Entry 4PHZ (X-ray diffraction, 2.59 A resolution); this record covers chains F and G of the 12 polymer chains in the assembly.

# Chain F
Name: Particulate methane monooxygenase subunit A
Organism: Methylocystis sp. ATCC 49242
Notes: EC 1.14.18.3
Chain sequence (252 residues; numbered 1 to 252; the number before each row is that of its first residue):
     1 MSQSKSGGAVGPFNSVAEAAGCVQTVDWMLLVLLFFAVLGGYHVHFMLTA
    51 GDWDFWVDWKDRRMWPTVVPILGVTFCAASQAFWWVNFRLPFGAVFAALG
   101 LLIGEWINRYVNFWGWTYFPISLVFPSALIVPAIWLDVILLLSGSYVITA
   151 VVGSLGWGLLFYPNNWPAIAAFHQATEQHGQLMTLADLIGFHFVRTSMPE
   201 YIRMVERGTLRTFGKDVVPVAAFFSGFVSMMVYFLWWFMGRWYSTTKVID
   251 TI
Disordered / not traced: 1-8

# Chain G
Name: Particulate methane monooxygenase subunit C
Organism: Methylocystis sp. ATCC 49242
Notes: EC 1.14.18.3
Chain sequence (256 residues; each row starts with the number of its first residue):
     1 MSSTTSAAAGAAAEVESVVDLRGMWIGLVLLNVFYLIVRIYEQVFGWRAG
    51 LDSFAPEFQTYWMSILWTEIPLELVSGLGLAGYLWKTRDRNVDAVTPREE
   101 MRRLVVLVQWLVVYGIAIYWGASFFTEQDGTWHMTVIRDTDFTPSHIIEF
   151 YMSYPIYSVIAVGAFFYAKTRIPYFAHGYSLAFLIVAIGPFMIIPNVGLN
   201 EWGHTFWFMEELFVAPLHWGFVFFGWMALGVFGVVLQILMRIHALVGKEG
   251 VKLLTE
Disordered / not traced: 1-15, 197-225
Ion coordination: Cu ion: Asp129, His133, His146
Small-molecule neighbours:
  - phosphatidylglycerol (PGT; (1S)-2-{[{[(2R)-2,3-dihydroxypropyl]oxy}(hydroxy)phosphoryl]oxy}-1-[(palmitoyloxy)methyl]ethyl stearate), molecule 1: Gly23, Met24, Gly27, Leu30, Leu31, Phe34, Gly79, Leu80, Tyr83, Leu84, Arg102, Val106, Gln109, Trp110, Val113, Ile160, Tyr167, Arg171
  - phosphatidylglycerol (PGT), molecule 2: Glu73, Leu74, Gly77, Leu78, Ala81, Gly82, Trp85, Pro155, Val159, Val162, Phe165, Phe166, Lys169, Ala176, His177, Gly178, Tyr179, Leu184, Ile188, Phe191
Reported in the primary citation:
  - binding site for phosphatidylglycerol: Arg102, Arg171

# Chain F / chain G interface
Pairs across the interface (112):
  Val10(F) with Gly250(G)
  Pro12(F) with Pro97(G); Arg98(G), hydrogen bond (backbone-side chain); Leu245(G)
  Phe13(F) with Arg98(G); Met101(G), hydrophobic
  Asn14(F) with Arg98(G)
  Glu18(F) with Val18(G); Arg98(G), salt bridge
  Cys22(F) with Val19(G), hydrophobic
  Val26(F) with Val105(G), hydrophobic
  Met29(F) with Met24(G), hydrophobic; Val105(G); Val108(G); Gln109(G); Val112(G)
  Leu30(F) with Leu239(G), hydrophobic
  Leu33(F) with Leu111(G), hydrophobic; Val112(G), hydrophobic; Val231(G), hydrophobic
  Leu34(F) with Val231(G), hydrophobic; Phe232(G), hydrophobic
  Phe36(F) with Gly115(G); Ile116(G), hydrophobic
  Ala37(F) with Gly115(G); Ile118(G)
  Leu39(F) with Tyr119(G), hydrophobic; Ser123(G)
  Gly40(F) with Ile118(G); Ala122(G)
  His43(F) with Ser123(G), hydrogen bond; Glu127(G), salt bridge
  Val44(F) with Ala122(G); Tyr154(G)
  Met47(F) with Thr126(G); Glu127(G)
  Phe55(F) with Glu127(G)
  Trp56(F) with Met134(G), hydrophobic
  Phe76(F) with Met227(G), hydrophobic; Leu229(G), hydrophobic
  Ala79(F) with Leu229(G), hydrophobic
  Phe83(F) with Phe232(G), hydrophobic; Val235(G), hydrophobic
  Asn87(F) with Leu236(G)
  Phe88(F) with Leu239(G), hydrophobic
  Gly104(F) with Ser123(G)
  Glu105(F) with Glu127(G)
  Ile107(F) with Tyr119(G)
  Asn108(F) with Ser123(G); Phe124(G); Glu127(G), hydrogen bond; Gln128(G)
  Arg109(F) with Glu127(G), salt bridge
  Val111(F) with Arg39(G), hydrogen bond (backbone-side chain); Phe124(G), hydrophobic
  Asn112(F) with Arg39(G), hydrogen bond; Phe124(G); Gln128(G), hydrogen bond; Thr131(G)
  Phe113(F) with Glu127(G); Thr131(G)
  Gly115(F) with Arg39(G); Gln43(G), hydrogen bond (backbone-side chain)
  Trp116(F) with Arg39(G); Glu42(G), hydrogen bond (side chain-backbone); Gln43(G); Trp47(G); Gln128(G); Trp132(G), hydrophobic
  Thr117(F) with Trp47(G); Thr131(G), hydrogen bond; Thr135(G)
  Tyr118(F) with Gln43(G)
  Phe119(F) with Thr131(G); Met134(G), hydrophobic
  Arg195(F) with Met134(G)
  Thr196(F) with His133(G), hydrogen bond (side chain-backbone); Met134(G), hydrogen bond (backbone-backbone); Thr135(G), hydrogen bond (side chain-backbone); Val136(G), hydrogen bond (side chain-backbone); Ile137(G)
  Ser197(F) with His133(G), hydrogen bond (side chain-backbone); Met134(G); Val136(G)
  Tyr243(F) with Trp226(G); Met227(G), hydrogen bond (side chain-backbone); Leu229(G); Gly230(G); Phe232(G); Gly233(G), hydrogen bond (backbone-backbone)
  Ser244(F) with Phe232(G); Gly233(G); Leu236(G)
  Thr245(F) with Ala182(G); Gly233(G)
  Thr246(F) with Tyr174(G), hydrogen bond (backbone-side chain); Gly233(G); Leu236(G); Gln237(G), hydrogen bond (backbone-side chain)
  Lys247(F) with Ser180(G); Leu181(G), hydrogen bond (backbone-backbone); Gln237(G)
  Val248(F) with Tyr174(G); His177(G); Gly178(G); Tyr179(G)
  Ile249(F) with Gly178(G); Tyr179(G), hydrogen bond (backbone-backbone); Leu184(G), hydrophobic
  Asp250(F) with Tyr179(G)
  Thr251(F) with Tyr179(G)
  Ile252(F) with Tyr179(G)
Also at the interface, not in a pair above, chain F (61 interface residues in all): Gly11, Val16, Thr25, Val38, His45, Ser80, Val194, Met198, Met239, Gly240
Also at the interface, not in a pair above, chain G (61 interface residues in all): Leu21, Gly46, Gly130, Met240, Ile242, Val246, Leu254

# Overview
Chain F and chain G each contribute 61 residues to their interface; the contacts include 20 hydrogen bonds and
3 salt bridges. Polar contacts include Glu18(F)-Arg98(G), His43(F)-Glu127(G) and Arg109(F)-Glu127(G). Chain G
binds phosphatidylglycerol. The Cu ion site is built by Asp129(G), His133(G) and His146(G). From the paper: a
binding site for phosphatidylglycerol at Arg102(G) and Arg171(G).
Chain F is Particulate methane monooxygenase subunit A and chain G is Particulate methane monooxygenase
subunit C, both from Methylocystis sp. ATCC 49242; the structure, Crystal structure of particulate methane
monooxygenase from Methylocystis sp. ATCC 49242 (Rockwell), was determined by X-ray diffraction (same
publication as 4PI0 and 4PI2).
